Entry 6BLP (X-ray diffraction, 3.20 A resolution); this record covers chains B and R of the 12 polymer chains in the assembly.

# Chain B
Name: DNA-directed RNA polymerase II subunit RPB2
Organism: Saccharomyces cerevisiae (strain ATCC 204508 / S288c)
Notes: EC 2.7.7.6
Reference sequence: P08518 (RPB2_YEAST); residues 1-1224 here = UniProt positions 1-1224
Amino-acid sequence (1224 residues; row label = number of the first residue in the row):
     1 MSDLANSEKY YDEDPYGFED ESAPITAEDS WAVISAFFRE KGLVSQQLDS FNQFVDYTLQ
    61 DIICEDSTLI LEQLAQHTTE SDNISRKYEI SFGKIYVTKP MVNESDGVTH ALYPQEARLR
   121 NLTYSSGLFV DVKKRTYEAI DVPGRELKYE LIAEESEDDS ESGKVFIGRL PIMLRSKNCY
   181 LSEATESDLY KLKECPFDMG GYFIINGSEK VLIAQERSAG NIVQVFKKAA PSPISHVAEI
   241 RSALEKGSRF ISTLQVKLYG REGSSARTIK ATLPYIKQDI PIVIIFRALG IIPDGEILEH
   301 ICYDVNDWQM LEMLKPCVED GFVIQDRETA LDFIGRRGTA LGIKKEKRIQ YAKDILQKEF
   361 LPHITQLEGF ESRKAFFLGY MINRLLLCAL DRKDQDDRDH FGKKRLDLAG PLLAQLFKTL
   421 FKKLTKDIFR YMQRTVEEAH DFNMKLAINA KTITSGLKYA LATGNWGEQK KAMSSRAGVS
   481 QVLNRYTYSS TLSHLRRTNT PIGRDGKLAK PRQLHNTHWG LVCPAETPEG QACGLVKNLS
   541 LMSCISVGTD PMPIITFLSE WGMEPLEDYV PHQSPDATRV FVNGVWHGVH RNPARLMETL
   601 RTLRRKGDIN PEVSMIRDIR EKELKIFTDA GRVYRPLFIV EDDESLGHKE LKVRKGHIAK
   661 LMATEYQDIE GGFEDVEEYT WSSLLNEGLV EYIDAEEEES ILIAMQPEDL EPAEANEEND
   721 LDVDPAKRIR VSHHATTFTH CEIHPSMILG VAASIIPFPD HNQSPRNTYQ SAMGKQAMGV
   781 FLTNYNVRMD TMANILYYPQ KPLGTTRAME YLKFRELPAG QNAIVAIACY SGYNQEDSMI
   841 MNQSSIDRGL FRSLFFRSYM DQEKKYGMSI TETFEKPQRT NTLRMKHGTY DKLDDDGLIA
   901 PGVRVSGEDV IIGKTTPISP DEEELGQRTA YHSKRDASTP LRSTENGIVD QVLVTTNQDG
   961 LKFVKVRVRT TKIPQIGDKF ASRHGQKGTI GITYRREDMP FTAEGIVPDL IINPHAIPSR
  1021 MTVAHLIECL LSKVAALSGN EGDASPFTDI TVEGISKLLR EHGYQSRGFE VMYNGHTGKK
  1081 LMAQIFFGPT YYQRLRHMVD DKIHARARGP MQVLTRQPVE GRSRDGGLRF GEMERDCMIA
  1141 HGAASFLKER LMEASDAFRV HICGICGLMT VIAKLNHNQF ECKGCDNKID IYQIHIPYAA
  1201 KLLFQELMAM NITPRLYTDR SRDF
Not modelled in the structure: 1-19, 71-88, 135-163, 244-250, 339-344, 436-445, 503-508, 669-677, 713-721, 919-928, 1221-1224

# Chain R
Molecule: 8-nt RNA strand
Sequence (8 nucleotides; numbered 1 to 8; the number before each row is that of its first residue):
     1 AUCGAGAG

# Interface between chain B and chain R
Contacting residue pairs (12):
  Arg476(B) - C3(R)  phosphate contact
  Arg476(B) - G4(R)  phosphate contact
  Ala477(B) - G4(R)  phosphate contact
  Gly478(B) - G4(R)  sugar contact
  Gln481(B) - G4(R)  phosphate contact
  Gln481(B) - A5(R)  phosphate contact
  Gln776(B) - G6(R)  hydrogen bond to the phosphate
  Gln776(B) - A7(R)  hydrogen bond to the phosphate
  Lys979(B) - G8(R)  salt bridge to the phosphate
  Lys987(B) - G8(R)  salt bridge to the phosphate
  His1097(B) - G6(R)  sugar contact
  His1097(B) - A7(R)  sugar contact
Other interface residues (no listed pair), chain B (10 interface residues in all): Pro528, Lys1102

# Summary
The interface between chain B and chain R involves 10 residues on one side and 6 on the other; the contacts
include 2 hydrogen bonds and 2 salt bridges. Polar contacts include Gln776(B)-G6(R), Gln776(B)-A7(R) and
Lys979(B)-G8(R).
Chain B is DNA-directed RNA polymerase II subunit RPB2 (Saccharomyces cerevisiae (strain ATCC 204508 / S288c))
and chain R is an 8-nt RNA strand; the structure, Pol II elongation complex with an abasic lesion at i+1
position, soaking AMPCPP, was determined by X-ray diffraction, deposited together with 6BLO, 6BM2, 6BM4 and
6BQF.
